7EG6 - chains C and J of the 11 polymer chains in the assembly; structure by electron microscopy, 3.10 A resolution.

[Chain C]
Protein: Histone H2A type 1
Source organism: Xenopus laevis
UniProtKB: P06897 (H2A1_XENLA); residues 1-129 here correspond to UniProt positions 2-130 (UniProt number = residue number + 1)
Sequence (129 residues; numbered 1 to 129; the number before each row is that of its first residue):
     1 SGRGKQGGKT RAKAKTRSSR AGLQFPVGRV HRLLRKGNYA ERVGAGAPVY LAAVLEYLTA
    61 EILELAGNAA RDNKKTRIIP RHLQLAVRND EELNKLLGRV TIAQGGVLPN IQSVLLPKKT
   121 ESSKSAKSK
Unresolved in the structure: 1-11, 119-129
Differences from the reference sequence: conflict Arg99 (Gly100 in P06897), Ser123 (Ala124 in P06897)
UniProt features mapped onto this chain:
  - modified residue: Ser1 (N-acetylserine), Lys5 (N6-(2-hydroxyisobutyryl)lysine), Lys9 (N6-(2-hydroxyisobutyryl)lysine), Lys36 (N6-(2-hydroxyisobutyryl)lysine), Lys74 (N6-(2-hydroxyisobutyryl)lysine), Lys75 (N6-(2-hydroxyisobutyryl)lysine), Lys95 (N6-(2-hydroxyisobutyryl)lysine), Gln104 (N5-methylglutamine), Lys118 (N6-(2-hydroxyisobutyryl)lysine)
  - cross-link (Glycyl lysine isopeptide (Lys-Gly)): Lys13 (interchain with G-Cter in ubiquitin), Lys15 (interchain with G-Cter in ubiquitin), Lys119 (interchain with G-Cter in ubiquitin)

[Chain J]
Molecule: 235-nt DNA strand
Sequence (235 nucleotides; numbered -58 to 176; the number before each row is that of its first residue; numbers below 1 keep their minus sign (DT-58 is residue -58)):
   -58 TAAAACCTCT ACAAATGTGG TATGGCTGAT TATGATCCTC TAGTACTTCT CGACAAGCTT
     2 CAGGATGTAT ATATCTGACA CGTGCCTGGA GACTAGGGAG TAATCCCCTT GGCGGTTAAA
    62 ACGCGGGGGA CAGCGCGTAC GTGCGTTTAA GCGGTGCTAG AGCTGTCTAC GACCAATTGA
   122 GCGGCCTCGG CACCGGGATT CTCCAGGGCG GCCGCGTATA GGGTCCATCA CATAA
Unresolved in the structure: -58 to 0, 147-176

[How chain C and chain J interact]
Pairs across the interface (15):
  Ala12(C) with DG32(J), hydrogen bond to the phosphate; DA33(J), hydrogen bond to the phosphate
  Ala14(C) with DA31(J), phosphate contact; DG32(J), phosphate contact
  Lys15(C) with DA31(J), phosphate contact; DG32(J), hydrogen bond to the phosphate
  Thr16(C) with DA31(J), phosphate contact
  Arg17(C) with DA31(J), salt bridge to the phosphate
  Arg20(C) with DG32(J), salt bridge to the phosphate
  Gly28(C) with DA31(J), phosphate contact
  Arg29(C) with DG30(J), phosphate contact
  Arg32(C) with DG29(J), sugar contact; DG30(J), salt bridge to the phosphate
  Arg42(C) with DG39(J), sugar contact
  Arg77(C) with DC20(J), sugar contact

[Summary]
The interface between chain C and chain J involves 11 residues on one side and 7 on the other, with 3 hydrogen
bonds and 3 salt bridges. Polar pairs include Ala12(C)-DG32(J), Ala12(C)-DA33(J) and Lys15(C)-DG32(J).
Here chain C is Histone H2A type 1 (Xenopus laevis) and chain J is a 235-nt DNA strand. Entry 7EG6 (Snf5
Finger Helix bound to the nucleosome) was determined by electron microscopy, deposited together with 7EGM and
7EGP.
